5Y7K - chains A and B; structure by X-ray diffraction, 2.51 A resolution.

Chain A (and B):
Molecule: Dipeptidyl peptidase 4
Source organism: Homo sapiens
Notes: EC 3.4.14.5; chain B of this document is another copy of the same molecule, construct and numbering; everything in this record applies to it too
Reference sequence: P27487 (DPP4_HUMAN); residues 39-766 here = UniProt positions 39-766
Sequence (728 residues; each row starts with the number of its first residue):
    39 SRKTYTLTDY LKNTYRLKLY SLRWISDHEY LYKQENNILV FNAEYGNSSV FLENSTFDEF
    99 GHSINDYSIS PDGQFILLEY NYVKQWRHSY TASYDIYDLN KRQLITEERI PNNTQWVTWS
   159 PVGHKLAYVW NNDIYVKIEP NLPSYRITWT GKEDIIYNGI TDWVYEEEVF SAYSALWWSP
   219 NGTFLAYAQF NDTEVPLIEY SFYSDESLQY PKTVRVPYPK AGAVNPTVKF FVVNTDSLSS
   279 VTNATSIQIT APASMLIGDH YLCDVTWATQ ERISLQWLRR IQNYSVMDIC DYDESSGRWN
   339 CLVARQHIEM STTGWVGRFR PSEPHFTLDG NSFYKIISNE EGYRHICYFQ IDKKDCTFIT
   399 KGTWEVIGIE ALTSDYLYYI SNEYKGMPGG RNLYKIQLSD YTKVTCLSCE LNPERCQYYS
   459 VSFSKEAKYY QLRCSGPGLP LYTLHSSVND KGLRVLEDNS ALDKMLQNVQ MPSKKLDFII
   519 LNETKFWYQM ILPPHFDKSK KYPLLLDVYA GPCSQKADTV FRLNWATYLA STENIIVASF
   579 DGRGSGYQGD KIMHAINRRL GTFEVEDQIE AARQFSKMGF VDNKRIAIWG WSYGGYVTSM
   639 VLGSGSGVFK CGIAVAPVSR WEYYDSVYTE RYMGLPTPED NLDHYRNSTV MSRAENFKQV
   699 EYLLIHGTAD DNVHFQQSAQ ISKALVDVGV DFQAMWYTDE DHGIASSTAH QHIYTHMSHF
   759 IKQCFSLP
Disordered / not traced: 39, 765-766 (chain B: fully traced)
Cystine bridges: Cys328-Cys339, Cys385-Cys394, Cys444-Cys447, Cys454-Cys472, Cys649-Cys762
Residues lining bound ligands: inhibitor1 (8VU; (R)-4-((R)-3-amino-4-(2,4,5-trifluorophenyl)butanoyl)-3-(tert-butoxymethyl)piperazine-2-one): Arg125, Glu205, Glu206, Ser209, Phe357, Tyr547, Ser630, Tyr631, Val656, Trp659, Tyr662, Tyr666, Asn710, Val711, His740
Curated features (UniProtKB/Swiss-Prot):
  - active site (Charge relay system): Ser630, Asp708, His740
  - glycosylation (N-linked (GlcNAc...) asparagine): Asn85, Asn92, Asn150, Asn219, Asn229, Asn281, Asn321, Asn520, Asn685
  - mutagenesis: Asn85 (N85A: Does not inhibit dipeptidyl peptidase activity, interaction with ADA and homodimer formation), Asn92 (N92A: Does not inhibit dipeptidyl peptidase activity, interaction with ADA and homodimer formation), Asn150 (N150A: Does not inhibit dipeptidyl peptidase activity, interaction with ADA and homodimer formation), Glu205 (E205K: Inhibits dipeptidyl peptidase activity), Glu206 (E206L: Inhibits dipeptidyl peptidase activity), Asn219 (N219A: Does not inhibit dipeptidyl peptidase activity, interaction with ADA and homodimer formation), Asn229 (N229A: Does not inhibit dipeptidyl peptidase activity, interaction with ADA and homodimer formation), Asn281 (N281A: Does not inhibit dipeptidyl peptidase activity, interaction with ADA and homodimer formation), Asn321 (N321A: Does not inhibit dipeptidyl peptidase activity, interaction with ADA and homodimer formation), Asn520 (N520A: Does not inhibit dipeptidyl peptidase activity, interaction with ADA and homodimer formation), Asn685 (N685A: Does not inhibit dipeptidyl peptidase activity, interaction with ADA and homodimer formation), His750 (H750A: Inhibits weakly homodimerization and dipeptidyl peptidase activity ...)

Interface between chain A and chain B:
Residue-residue contacts - 115 pairs, chain A then chain B:
  Pro234(A) - Tyr248(B)
  Leu235(A) - Tyr248(B)
  Ile236(A) - Pro249(B)
  Glu237(A) - Ser239(B)
  Glu237(A) - Thr251(B)  hydrogen bond
  Glu237(A) - Arg253(B)  salt bridge
  Tyr238(A) - Ser239(B)
  Ser239(A) - Glu237(B)  hydrogen bond (side chain-backbone)
  Ser239(A) - Tyr238(B)
  Ser239(A) - Ser239(B)
  Tyr241(A) - Phe713(B)
  Tyr241(A) - Gln714(B)
  Tyr241(A) - Ala717(B)  hydrophobic
  Tyr241(A) - Gln718(B)  hydrogen bond (backbone-side chain)
  Ser242(A) - Gln718(B)  hydrogen bond (backbone-side chain)
  Ser242(A) - Lys721(B)  hydrogen bond (backbone-side chain)
  Asp243(A) - Gln718(B)  hydrogen bond (backbone-side chain)
  Glu244(A) - Arg658(B)  salt bridge
  Glu244(A) - Tyr661(B)  hydrogen bond (backbone-side chain)
  Glu244(A) - Thr687(B)
  Glu244(A) - Met689(B)
  Glu244(A) - Gln718(B)
  Leu246(A) - Tyr661(B)
  Leu246(A) - Gln714(B)  hydrogen bond (backbone-side chain)
  Gln247(A) - Lys258(B)
  Gln247(A) - Ala259(B)  hydrogen bond (side chain-backbone)
  Gln247(A) - Glu660(B)  hydrogen bond (side chain-backbone)
  Gln247(A) - Tyr661(B)
  Gln247(A) - Gln714(B)  hydrogen bond (backbone-side chain)
  Tyr248(A) - Pro234(B)
  Tyr248(A) - Leu235(B)
  Tyr248(A) - Tyr256(B)  hydrogen bond (side chain-backbone)
  Tyr248(A) - Pro257(B)
  Tyr248(A) - Lys258(B)  hydrogen bond (side chain-backbone)
  Tyr248(A) - Ala261(B)
  Pro249(A) - Ile236(B)
  Pro249(A) - Gln714(B)
  Thr251(A) - Glu237(B)  hydrogen bond
  Arg253(A) - Glu237(B)  salt bridge
  Arg253(A) - Arg253(B)
  Tyr256(A) - Tyr248(B)  hydrogen bond (backbone-side chain)
  Pro257(A) - Tyr248(B)
  Lys258(A) - Gln247(B)
  Lys258(A) - Tyr248(B)  hydrogen bond (backbone-side chain)
  Ala259(A) - Gln247(B)  hydrogen bond (backbone-side chain)
  Ala261(A) - Tyr248(B)
  Arg658(A) - Glu244(B)  salt bridge
  Arg658(A) - Ser245(B)
  Glu660(A) - Gln247(B)  hydrogen bond (backbone-side chain)
  Tyr661(A) - Glu244(B)  hydrogen bond (side chain-backbone)
  Tyr661(A) - Leu246(B)
  Tyr661(A) - Gln247(B)
  Met689(A) - Glu244(B)
  Phe713(A) - Tyr241(B)
  Phe713(A) - Trp734(B)
  Gln714(A) - Tyr241(B)
  Gln714(A) - Leu246(B)  hydrogen bond (side chain-backbone)
  Gln714(A) - Gln247(B)  hydrogen bond (side chain-backbone)
  Gln714(A) - Pro249(B)
  Ser716(A) - Trp734(B)
  Ala717(A) - Tyr241(B)  hydrophobic
  Ala717(A) - Trp734(B)
  Ala717(A) - Thr736(B)  hydrogen bond (backbone-side chain)
  Gln718(A) - Tyr241(B)
  Gln718(A) - Ser242(B)  hydrogen bond (side chain-backbone)
  Gln718(A) - Asp243(B)
  Gln718(A) - Glu244(B)
  Ser720(A) - Trp734(B)  hydrogen bond
  Ser720(A) - Thr736(B)  hydrogen bond
  Lys721(A) - Ser242(B)  hydrogen bond (side chain-backbone)
  Lys721(A) - Thr736(B)
  Lys721(A) - Asp737(B)
  Val724(A) - Tyr735(B)  hydrophobic
  Val724(A) - Thr746(B)
  Val724(A) - Ala747(B)
  Val724(A) - His750(B)
  Asp725(A) - Thr746(B)
  Val728(A) - His750(B)  hydrogen bond (backbone-side chain)
  Asp729(A) - His750(B)
  Asp729(A) - His754(B)  salt bridge
  Asp729(A) - His757(B)  salt bridge
  Phe730(A) - Met733(B)
  Phe730(A) - His750(B)
  Phe730(A) - His754(B)
  Gln731(A) - Gln731(B)
  Gln731(A) - His754(B)
  Ala732(A) - Ala732(B)
  Ala732(A) - Met733(B)  hydrophobic
  Ala732(A) - Trp734(B)  hydrophobic
  Met733(A) - Phe730(B)
  Met733(A) - Ala732(B)  hydrophobic
  Met733(A) - Trp734(B)
  Trp734(A) - Phe713(B)
  Trp734(A) - Ser716(B)
  Trp734(A) - Ala717(B)
  Trp734(A) - Ser720(B)  hydrogen bond
  Trp734(A) - Ala732(B)  hydrophobic
  Trp734(A) - Met733(B)
  Trp734(A) - Trp734(B)
  Tyr735(A) - Val724(B)  hydrophobic
  Thr736(A) - Ala717(B)  hydrogen bond (side chain-backbone)
  Thr736(A) - Ser720(B)  hydrogen bond
  Thr736(A) - Lys721(B)
  Asp737(A) - Lys721(B)
  Thr746(A) - Val724(B)
  Thr746(A) - Asp725(B)
  Ala747(A) - Val724(B)  hydrophobic
  His750(A) - Val724(B)
  His750(A) - Val728(B)  hydrogen bond (side chain-backbone)
  His750(A) - Asp729(B)
  His750(A) - Phe730(B)
  His754(A) - Asp729(B)  salt bridge
  His754(A) - Phe730(B)
  His754(A) - Gln731(B)
  His757(A) - Asp729(B)  salt bridge
Other interface residues (no listed pair), chain A (52 interface residues in all): Ser245, Leu702, Leu723
Other interface residues (no listed pair), chain B (52 interface residues in all): Leu702

Overview:
The chain A/chain B interface involves 52 residues from each chain; the contacts include 31 hydrogen bonds and
8 salt bridges. Polar contacts include Glu237(A)-Arg253(B), Glu244(A)-Arg658(B) and Asp729(A)-His754(B).
Ligands of chain A: inhibitor1. UniProt lists 3 active-site residues and 12 mutagenesis sites on chain A.
Chain A and chain B are both Dipeptidyl peptidase 4 (Homo sapiens); the structure, Crystal structure of human
DPP4 in complex with inhibitor1, was determined by X-ray diffraction together with 5Y7H and 5Y7J from the same
study.
